Entry 4G7H (X-ray diffraction, 2.90 A resolution); this record covers chains D and H of the 8 polymer chains in the assembly.

# Chain D
Name: DNA-directed RNA polymerase subunit beta'
Source organism: Thermus thermophilus
Notes: EC 2.7.7.6
UniProt: Q8RQE8 (RPOC_THET8); residues 1-1524 here = UniProt positions 1-1524
Sequence (1524 residues; numbered 1 to 1524; the number before each row is that of its first residue):
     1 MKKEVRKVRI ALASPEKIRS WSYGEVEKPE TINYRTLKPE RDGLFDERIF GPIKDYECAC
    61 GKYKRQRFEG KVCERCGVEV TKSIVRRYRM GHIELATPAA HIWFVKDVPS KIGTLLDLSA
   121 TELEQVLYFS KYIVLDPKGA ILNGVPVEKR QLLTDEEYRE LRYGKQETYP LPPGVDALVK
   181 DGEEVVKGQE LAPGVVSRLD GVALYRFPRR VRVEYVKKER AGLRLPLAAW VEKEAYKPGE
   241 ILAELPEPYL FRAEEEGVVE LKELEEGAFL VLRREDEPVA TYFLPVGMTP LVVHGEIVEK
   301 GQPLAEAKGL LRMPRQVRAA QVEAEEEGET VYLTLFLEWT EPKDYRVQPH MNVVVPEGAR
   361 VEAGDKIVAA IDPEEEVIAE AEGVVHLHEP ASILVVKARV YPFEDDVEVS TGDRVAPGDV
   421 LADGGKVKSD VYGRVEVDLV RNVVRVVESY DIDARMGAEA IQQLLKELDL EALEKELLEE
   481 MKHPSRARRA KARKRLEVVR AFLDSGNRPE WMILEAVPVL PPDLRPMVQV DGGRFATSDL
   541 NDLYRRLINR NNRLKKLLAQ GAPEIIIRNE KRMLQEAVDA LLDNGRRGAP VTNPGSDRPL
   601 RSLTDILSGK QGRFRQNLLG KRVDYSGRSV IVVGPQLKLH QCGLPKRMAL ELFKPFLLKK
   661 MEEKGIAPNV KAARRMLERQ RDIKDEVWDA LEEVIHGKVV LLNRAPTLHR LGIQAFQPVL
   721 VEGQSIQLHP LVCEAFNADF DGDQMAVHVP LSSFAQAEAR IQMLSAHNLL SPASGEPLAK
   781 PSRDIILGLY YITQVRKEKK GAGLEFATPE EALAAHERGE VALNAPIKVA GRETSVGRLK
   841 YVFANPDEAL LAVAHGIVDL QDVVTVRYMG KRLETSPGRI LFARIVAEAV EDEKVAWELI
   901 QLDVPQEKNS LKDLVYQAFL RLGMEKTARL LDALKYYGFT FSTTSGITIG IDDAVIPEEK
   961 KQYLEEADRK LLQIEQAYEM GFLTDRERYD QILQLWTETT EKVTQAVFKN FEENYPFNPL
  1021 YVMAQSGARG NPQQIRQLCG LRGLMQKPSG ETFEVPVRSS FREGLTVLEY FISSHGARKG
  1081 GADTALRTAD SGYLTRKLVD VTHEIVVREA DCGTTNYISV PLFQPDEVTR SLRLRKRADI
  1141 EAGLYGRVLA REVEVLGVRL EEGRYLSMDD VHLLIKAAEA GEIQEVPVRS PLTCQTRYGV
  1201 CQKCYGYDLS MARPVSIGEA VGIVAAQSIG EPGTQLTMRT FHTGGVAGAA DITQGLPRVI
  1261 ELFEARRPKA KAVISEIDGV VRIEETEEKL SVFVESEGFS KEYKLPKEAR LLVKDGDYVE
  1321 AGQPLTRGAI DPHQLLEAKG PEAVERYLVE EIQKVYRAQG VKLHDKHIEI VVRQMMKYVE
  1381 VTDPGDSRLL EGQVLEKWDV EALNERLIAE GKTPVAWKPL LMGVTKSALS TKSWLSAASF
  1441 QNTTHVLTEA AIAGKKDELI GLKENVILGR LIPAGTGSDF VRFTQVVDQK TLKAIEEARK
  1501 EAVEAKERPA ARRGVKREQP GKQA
Not modelled in the structure: 1-2, 1238-1251, 1503-1524
Ion coordination: Zn2+ site 1: Cys58, Cys60, Cys73, Cys76; Mg2+ site 1: Asp739, Asp741, Asp743; Mg2+ site 2 near Lys840 (its only coordinating residue here); Mg2+ site 3 near Ile900 (its only coordinating residue here); Zn2+ site 2: Cys1112, Cys1194, Cys1201, Cys1204

# Chain H
Molecule: 27-nt DNA strand
Sequence (27 nucleotides; numbered 1 to 27; the number before each row is that of its first residue):
     1 TATAATGGGA GCTGTCACGG ATGCAGG
Not modelled in the structure: 25-27

# Chain D / chain H interface
Pairs across the interface (4; chain D residue first):
  Pro109(D) - DA21(H)  phosphate contact
  Lys494(D) - DA21(H)  salt bridge to the phosphate
  Arg1266(D) - DC18(H)  sugar contact
  Lys1426(D) - DG20(H)  salt bridge to the phosphate
Other interface residues (no listed pair), chain D (5 interface residues in all): Lys491
Other interface residues (no listed pair), chain H (5 interface residues in all): DG19, DT22

# Summary
Chain D and chain H each contribute 5 residues to their interface; the contacts include 2 salt bridges. Polar
pairs include Lys494(D)-DA21(H) and Lys1426(D)-DG20(H). The Zn2+ site 1 is built by Cys58(D), Cys60(D),
Cys73(D) and Cys76(D). Asp739(D), Asp741(D) and Asp743(D) form the Mg2+ site 1.
Here chain D is DNA-directed RNA polymerase subunit beta' (Thermus thermophilus) and chain H is a 27-nt DNA
strand. Entry 4G7H (Crystal structure of Thermus thermophilus transcription initiation complex) was determined
by X-ray diffraction, deposited together with 4G7O and 4G7Z.
